8PSS - chains A and B of the 5 polymer chains in the assembly; structure by electron microscopy, 2.83 A resolution.

[Chain A]
Protein: Polymerase acidic protein (PA-like)
Source organism: Tilapia lake virus
UniProt: A0A142I7Z3 (A0A142I7Z3_9VIRU); residue numbers follow UniProt; this construct covers 1-419
Chain sequence (419 residues; numbered 1 to 419; the number before each row is that of its first residue):
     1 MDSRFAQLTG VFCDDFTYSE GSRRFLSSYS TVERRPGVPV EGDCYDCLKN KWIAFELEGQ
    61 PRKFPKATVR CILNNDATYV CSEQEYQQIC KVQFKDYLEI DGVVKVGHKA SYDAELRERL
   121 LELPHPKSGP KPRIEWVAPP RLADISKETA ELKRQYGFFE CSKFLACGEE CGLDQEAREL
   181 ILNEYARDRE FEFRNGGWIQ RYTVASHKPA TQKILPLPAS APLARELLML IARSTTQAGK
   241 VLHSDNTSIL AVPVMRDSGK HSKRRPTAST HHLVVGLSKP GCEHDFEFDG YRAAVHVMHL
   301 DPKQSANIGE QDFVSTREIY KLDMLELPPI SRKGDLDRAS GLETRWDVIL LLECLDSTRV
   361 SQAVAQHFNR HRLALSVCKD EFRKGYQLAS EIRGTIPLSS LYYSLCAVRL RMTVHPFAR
Disordered / not traced: 418-419
Bound ions: Zn2+: Cys161, Cys282, His284, His296

[Chain B]
Protein: Putative PB1
Source organism: Tilapia lake virus
UniProt: A0A1Y9SHW4 (A0A1Y9SHW4_9VIRU); residues 1-519 here = UniProt positions 1-519
Chain sequence (519 residues; each row starts with the number of its first residue):
     1 MWAFQEGVCK GNLLSGPTSM KAPDSAARES IDRASEIMTG KSYNAVHTGD LSKLPNQGES
    61 PLRIVDSDLY SERSCCWVIE KEGRVVCKST TLTRGMTSLL NTTKCSSPSE LICKVLTVES
   121 LSEKIGDTSV EELLSHGRYF KCALRDQERG KPKSRAIFLS HPFFRLLSSV VETHARSVLS
   181 KVSAVYTATA SAEQRAMMAA QVVESRKHVL NGDCTKYNEA IDADTLLKVW DAIGMGSIGV
   241 MLAYMVRRKC VLIKDTLVEC PGGMLMGMFN ATATLALQGT TDRFLSFSDD FITSFNSPAE
   301 LREIEDLLFA SCHNLSLKKS YISVASLEIN SCTLTRDGDL ATGLGCTAGV PFRGPLVTLK
   361 QTAAMLSGAV DSGVMPFHSA ERLFQIKQQE CAYRYNNPTY TTRNEDFLPT CLGGKTVISF
   421 QSLLTWDCHP FWYQVHPDGP DTIDQKVLSV LASKTRRRRT RLEALSDLDP LVPHRLLVSE
   481 SDVSKIRAAR QAHLKSLGLE QPTNFNYAIY KAVQPTAGC
Disordered / not traced: 516-519
Bound ions: Mg2+: Asp213, Asp290
From the paper describing this entry:
  - specificity-determining residues: Asn270 (proposed by the authors, not directly observed)

[How chain A and chain B interact]
Contacting residue pairs (218):
  Glu58(A) with Ser109(B), hydrogen bond (backbone-side chain); Cys113(B); Arg475(B), salt bridge
  Gly59(A) with Ser109(B); Glu110(B); Cys113(B)
  Pro61(A) with Glu110(B)
  Asn74(A) with Arg475(B)
  Asn75(A) with Pro61(B); Leu62(B), hydrogen bond (side chain-backbone); Arg63(B)
  Val80(A) with Pro473(B), hydrophobic
  Cys81(A) with Leu476(B)
  Ser82(A) with Leu476(B)
  Gln87(A) with Leu471(B); Pro473(B)
  Val104(A) with Leu62(B), hydrogen bond (backbone-backbone); Cys113(B), hydrophobic; Leu116(B), hydrophobic
  Lys105(A) with Gly58(B); Glu59(B); Ser60(B); Leu62(B)
  Val106(A) with Gln57(B); Ser60(B), hydrogen bond (backbone-backbone); Leu62(B); His174(B); Met235(B); Gly236(B)
  Gly107(A) with Gly58(B), hydrogen bond (backbone-backbone); Gly234(B); Gly236(B)
  His108(A) with Leu116(B), hydrogen bond (side chain-backbone); Gly236(B); Ser237(B), hydrogen bond (backbone-backbone)
  Lys109(A) with Ser237(B)
  Ala110(A) with Leu116(B); Ser237(B), hydrogen bond (backbone-side chain)
  Ser111(A) with Val118(B), hydrogen bond (side chain-backbone); Glu119(B), hydrogen bond (side chain-backbone)
  Tyr112(A) with Val115(B), hydrogen bond (side chain-backbone); Leu116(B); Val118(B), hydrophobic; Leu121(B), hydrophobic; Met241(B), hydrophobic
  Asp113(A) with Ser237(B), hydrogen bond; Val240(B)
  Glu115(A) with Leu121(B)
  Leu116(A) with Val240(B), hydrophobic; Met241(B), hydrophobic
  Arg117(A) with Asp231(B), salt bridge; Val240(B)
  Arg119(A) with Glu131(B), salt bridge; Tyr244(B), hydrogen bond
  Leu120(A) with Leu227(B), hydrophobic; Val240(B); Ala243(B), hydrophobic; Tyr244(B); Arg247(B)
  Leu123(A) with Tyr244(B), hydrophobic; Arg247(B); Arg248(B)
  Pro124(A) with Met38(B); Arg247(B), hydrogen bond (backbone-side chain)
  His125(A) with Met38(B); Asp224(B), salt bridge
  Pro126(A) with Met38(B); Val46(B); Asp222(B); Asp224(B)
  Lys127(A) with Met38(B), hydrogen bond (backbone-backbone); Thr39(B); Gly40(B); Val46(B)
  Ser128(A) with Gly40(B); Asn44(B); Val46(B)
  Gly129(A) with Gly40(B); Tyr43(B); Asn44(B); Phe309(B)
  Pro130(A) with Gly40(B); Phe309(B)
  Lys131(A) with Asp306(B), salt bridge; Phe309(B)
  Pro132(A) with Phe309(B)
  Ile134(A) with Glu305(B); Leu315(B), hydrophobic; Leu317(B), hydrophobic
  Trp136(A) with Leu210(B), hydrophobic; Leu301(B); Glu305(B); Ile322(B), hydrophobic
  Arg225(A) with Glu390(B), salt bridge; Tyr393(B)
  Glu226(A) with Tyr393(B)
  Leu228(A) with Arg394(B)
  Met229(A) with Tyr393(B); Arg394(B)
  Ala232(A) with Arg394(B)
  Asp301(A) with Ser19(B); Met20(B), hydrogen bond (side chain-backbone)
  Pro302(A) with Met20(B), hydrophobic
  Lys303(A) with Thr18(B); Ser19(B); Met20(B); Asp146(B), salt bridge
  Asn307(A) with Ser15(B); Gly16(B), hydrogen bond (side chain-backbone); Thr18(B); Gln147(B), hydrogen bond
  Gly309(A) with Arg394(B), hydrogen bond (backbone-side chain)
  Glu310(A) with Ser15(B), hydrogen bond; Pro351(B); Phe352(B), hydrogen bond (backbone-backbone); Arg353(B), salt bridge
  Gln311(A) with Leu14(B); Ser15(B), hydrogen bond (side chain-backbone)
  Asp312(A) with Phe352(B); Lys387(B), salt bridge; Glu390(B)
  Val314(A) with Ile386(B), hydrophobic; Glu390(B)
  Ser315(A) with Lys387(B)
  Thr316(A) with Leu13(B); Leu14(B)
  Glu318(A) with Arg382(B), salt bridge; Leu383(B)
  Ile319(A) with Leu13(B), hydrophobic; Leu344(B), hydrophobic; Leu383(B), hydrophobic
  Tyr320(A) with Met1(B), hydrophobic; Trp2(B); Gln5(B), hydrogen bond (backbone-side chain); Gly11(B); Leu13(B)
  Leu322(A) with Met375(B), hydrophobic; Ser379(B); Leu383(B), hydrophobic
  Asp323(A) with Gln5(B); Glu6(B), hydrogen bond (backbone-backbone); Gly7(B), hydrogen bond (side chain-backbone)
  Met324(A) with Met1(B), hydrophobic; Phe4(B); Gln5(B)
  Leu325(A) with Phe4(B), hydrogen bond (backbone-backbone); Glu6(B)
  Glu326(A) with Phe4(B)
  Leu327(A) with Phe4(B), hydrophobic
  Pro328(A) with Phe4(B)
  Trp346(A) with Phe4(B), hydrophobic
  Asp347(A) with Met1(B)
  Leu350(A) with Met1(B), hydrophobic
  Glu353(A) with Trp2(B), hydrogen bond; Leu14(B)
  Ser357(A) with Pro17(B); Thr18(B), hydrogen bond (backbone-backbone)
  Thr358(A) with Pro17(B); Pro152(B)
  Arg359(A) with Ser15(B), hydrogen bond (side chain-backbone); Gly16(B)
  Val360(A) with Pro152(B), hydrophobic
  Ser361(A) with Trp2(B)
  Gln362(A) with Gly11(B); Leu14(B), hydrogen bond (side chain-backbone); Ser15(B), hydrogen bond (side chain-backbone); Gly16(B); Pro17(B); Arg149(B); Gly150(B)
  Ala363(A) with Gly150(B)
  Val364(A) with Trp2(B), hydrophobic
  Ala365(A) with Trp2(B), hydrophobic; Lys10(B)
  Gln366(A) with Lys10(B); Arg149(B); Gly150(B)
  His367(A) with Lys318(B)
  Phe368(A) with Trp2(B), hydrophobic; Ala3(B)
  Asn369(A) with Val8(B); Cys9(B); Lys10(B); Glu328(B)
  Arg370(A) with Lys319(B); Tyr321(B)
  Arg372(A) with Gln5(B), hydrogen bond (side chain-backbone); Glu6(B), hydrogen bond (side chain-backbone); Gly7(B), hydrogen bond (side chain-backbone)
  Leu373(A) with Val8(B), hydrophobic; Tyr321(B); Ser323(B); Ser326(B); Glu328(B); Thr333(B)
  Ala374(A) with Tyr321(B), hydrophobic; Ile322(B)
  Leu375(A) with Ile322(B), hydrogen bond (backbone-backbone); Val324(B), hydrophobic
  Ser376(A) with Tyr321(B); Ile322(B), hydrogen bond (backbone-backbone)
  Cys378(A) with Leu317(B)
  Glu381(A) with Leu317(B); Lys318(B)
  Phe382(A) with Leu317(B); Lys318(B)
  Gly385(A) with Lys318(B)
  Ser390(A) with Lys153(B), hydrogen bond (backbone-side chain)
  Glu391(A) with Lys153(B), hydrogen bond (backbone-side chain)
  Ile392(A) with Pro152(B), hydrophobic
  Ser404(A) with Trp2(B)
  Ala407(A) with Ala3(B); Phe4(B)
  Val408(A) with Trp2(B), hydrophobic
  Leu410(A) with Phe4(B)
  Arg411(A) with Ala3(B), hydrogen bond (side chain-backbone); Phe4(B); Gln5(B), hydrogen bond (side chain-backbone)
Interface residues without a listed pair, chain A (108 interface residues in all): Gln60, Gln84, Gln88, Ser244, Asp245, Gln304, Arg317, Cys354, Val377, Lys384, His415
Interface residues without a listed pair, chain B (110 interface residues in all): Asn12, Ile37, Lys41, Ser42, Ala45, Thr117, Ser120, Val130, Leu134, Val170, His208, Ile238, Arg302, Ser320, Gly343

[Overview]
The interface between chain A and chain B involves 108 residues on one side and 110 on the other; the contacts
include 40 hydrogen bonds and 10 salt bridges. Polar pairs include Glu58(A)-Arg475(B), Arg117(A)-Asp231(B) and
Arg119(A)-Glu131(B). Cys161(A), Cys282(A), His284(A) and His296(A) coordinate Zn2+. Asp213(B) and Asp290(B)
form the Mg2+ site. The paper reports the specificity determinant Asn270(B).
Chain A is Polymerase acidic protein (PA-like) and chain B is Putative PB1, both from Tilapia lake virus; the
structure, Tilapia Lake Virus polymerase in cRNA pre-initiation state mode B (core-endo only), was determined
by electron microscopy, deposited together with 8PSN, 8PSO, 8PSQ, 8PSU, 8PSX, 8PSZ and 6 further entries.
